Entry 4LMG (X-ray diffraction, 2.20 A resolution); this record covers chains D and H of the 4 polymer chains in the assembly.

== Chain D ==
Name: Iron-regulated transcriptional activator AFT2
Source organism: Saccharomyces cerevisiae
UniProtKB: Q08957 (AFT2_YEAST); numbering as in UniProt (aligned over 38-193)
Amino-acid sequence (157 residues; numbered 37 to 193; the number before each row is that of its first residue):
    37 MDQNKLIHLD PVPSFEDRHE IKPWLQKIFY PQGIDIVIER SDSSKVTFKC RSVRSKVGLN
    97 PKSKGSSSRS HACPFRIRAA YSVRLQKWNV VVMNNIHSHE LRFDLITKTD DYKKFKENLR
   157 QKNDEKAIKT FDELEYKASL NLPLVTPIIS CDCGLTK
Disordered / not traced: 37-41, 89-107, 181-193
Sequence notes: expression tag (37)
UniProt features mapped onto this chain:
  - motif: Cys187 to Cys189 (CDC [2Fe-2S] cluster binding motif)
  - binding site (Zn(2+)): Asp53, His55, Cys86, Cys109, His133, His135
  - binding site (DNA): Arg54, His55, Lys58, Ile74, Glu75, Arg76, Ser77, Asp78, Lys81, Ser88, Val119, Arg120, Gln157, Asn159
  - mutagenesis: Cys187 (C187A: Impairs domerization in the presence of Fe(2+) or a [2Fe-2S] cluster)
What the authors report for this chain:
  - binding site for the 13-nt DNA strand (chain H): His55, Val73, Glu75, Ser77, Ser88
  - binding site for the 13-nt DNA strand: Arg54, Lys58, Ile74, Ser77, Asp78, Ser88
  - binding site for the 13-nt DNA strand: Lys81, Val119, Arg120
  - binding site for the 13-nt DNA strand: Arg76, Val119
  - specificity-determining residues: Lys81

== Chain H ==
Molecule: 13-nt DNA strand
Sequence (13 nucleotides; each row starts with the number of its first residue):
    14 AAGTGCACCC ATT

== Chain D / chain H interface ==
Residue-residue contacts - 19 pairs, chain D then chain H:
  Arg54(D) with DA20(H), phosphate contact
  His55(D) with DA20(H), salt bridge to the phosphate
  Lys58(D) with DC19(H), salt bridge to the phosphate
  Val73(D) with DG18(H), phosphate contact; DC19(H), phosphate contact
  Ile74(D) with DG18(H), sugar contact; DC19(H), hydrogen bond to the phosphate; DA20(H), phosphate contact
  Glu75(D) with DC19(H), base contact; DA20(H), hydrogen bond to the base
  Arg76(D) with DA20(H), base contact; DC21(H), base contact
  Ser77(D) with DA20(H), hydrogen bond to the phosphate; DC21(H), hydrogen bond to the base
  Asp78(D) with DC22(H), hydrogen bond to the base
  Lys81(D) with DC22(H), base contact
  Arg87(D) with DG18(H), phosphate contact
  Ser88(D) with DT17(H), phosphate contact; DG18(H), hydrogen bond to the phosphate
Interface residues without a listed pair, chain D (13 interface residues in all): Lys85
Interface residues without a listed pair, chain H (7 interface residues in all): DC23

== Overview ==
13 residues of chain D and 7 residues of chain H are in contact, with 6 hydrogen bonds and 2 salt bridges.
Among the polar pairs are Glu75(D)-DA20(H), Ser77(D)-DC21(H) and Asp78(D)-DC22(H). The paper reports a binding
site for the 13-nt DNA strand at Arg54(D), Lys58(D) and Ile74(D) among others; a binding site for the 13-nt
DNA strand (chain H) at His55(D), Val73(D) and Glu75(D) among others.
Here chain D is Iron-regulated transcriptional activator AFT2 (Saccharomyces cerevisiae) and chain H is a
13-nt DNA strand. Entry 4LMG (Crystal structure of AFT2 in complex with DNA) was determined by X-ray
diffraction.
